Entry 3NI9 (X-ray diffraction, 2.00 A resolution); this record covers chain A.

== Chain A ==
Molecule: Beta-lactamase GES-2
Source organism: Pseudomonas aeruginosa
Reference sequence: Q93F76 (Q93F76_PSEAE); numbering as in UniProt (aligned over 19-287)
Sequence (269 residues; each row starts with the number of its first residue):
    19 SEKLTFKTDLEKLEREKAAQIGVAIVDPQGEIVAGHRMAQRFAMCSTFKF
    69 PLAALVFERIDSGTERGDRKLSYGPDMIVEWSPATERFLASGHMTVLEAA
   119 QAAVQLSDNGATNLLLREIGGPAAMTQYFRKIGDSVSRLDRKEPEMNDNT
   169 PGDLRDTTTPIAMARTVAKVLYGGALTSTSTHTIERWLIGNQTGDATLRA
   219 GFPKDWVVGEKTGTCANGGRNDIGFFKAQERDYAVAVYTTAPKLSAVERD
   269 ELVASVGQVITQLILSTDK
Disordered / not traced: 287
Disulfides: Cys-63/Cys-233
UniProt features mapped onto this chain:
  - active site: Ser-64 (Nucleophile)
  - binding site (a beta-lactam): Lys-67, Ser-125, Glu-161
  - mutagenesis: Glu-98 (E98K: Increases catalytic efficiency about 65-fold, with respect to ceftazidime. Increases catalytic efficiency about 8-fold, with respect to cefotaxime ...), Asn-165 (N165G: Decreases catalytic efficiency about 4-fold, with respect to the carbapenem antibiotic, imipenem. Increases catalytic efficiency with respect to penicillins and cephalosporins ...)

== Overview ==
UniProt lists active-site residue Ser-64, 3 beta-lactam-binding residues and 2 mutagenesis sites.
Chain A is Beta-lactamase GES-2 (Pseudomonas aeruginosa); the structure, GES-2 carbapenemase apo form, was
determined by X-ray diffraction (same publication as 4QU3).
